PDB entry 2EVE | X-ray diffraction, 1.60 A resolution | chain A

# Chain A
Protein: hypothetical protein PSPTO5229
Source organism: Pseudomonas syringae pv. tomato str. DC3000
UniProtKB: Q87UR7 (Q87UR7_PSESM); numbering as in UniProt (aligned over 1-149)
Amino-acid sequence (157 residues; each row starts with the number of its first residue):
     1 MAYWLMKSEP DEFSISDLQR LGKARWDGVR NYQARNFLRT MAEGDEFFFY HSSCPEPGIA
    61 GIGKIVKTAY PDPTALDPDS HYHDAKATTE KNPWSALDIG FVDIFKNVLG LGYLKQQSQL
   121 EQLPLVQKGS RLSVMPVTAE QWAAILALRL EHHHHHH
Disordered / not traced: 1, 151-157
Modified residues: Mse1 (selenomethionine); Mse6, Mse41, Mse135 (selenomethionine; parent Met)
Differences from the reference sequence: modified residue (1, 6, 41, 135); cloning artifact (150-151); expression tag (152-157)
Residues lining bound ligands:
  - tris-hydroxymethyl-methyl-ammonium (144): Lys7, Tyr50, Ser52, Ser53, Pro57, Leu111
  - MPO (3[N-morpholino]propane sulfonic acid): Lys7, Ser8, Glu12, Phe13, Arg25, Trp26, Asp27, Gly28, Val29, Tyr82, Ser133
Reported in the primary citation:
  - contacts within the chain: Tyr3-Trp142 (pi stacking), Trp4-Asp45
  - binding site for MPO: Trp26
  - binding site for tris-hydroxymethyl-methyl-ammonium: Lys7, Tyr50

# Overview
Chain A binds compound MPO and tris-hydroxymethyl-methyl-ammonium. The paper reports a binding site for
tris-hydroxymethyl-methyl-ammonium at Lys7 and Tyr50; a binding site for MPO at Trp26.
Chain A is hypothetical protein PSPTO5229 (Pseudomonas syringae pv. tomato str. DC3000); the structure, X-Ray
Crystal Structure of Protein PSPTO5229 from Pseudomonas syringae. Northeast Structural Genomics Consortium
Target PsR62, was determined by X-ray diffraction (same publication as 2G2X and 1ZCE).
